7W5L - chain A; structure by X-ray diffraction, 2.50 A resolution.

Chain A:
Name: L-sorbosone dehydrogenase, NAD(P) dependent
From: Gluconobacter oxydans
Notes: engineered mutation(s): C296A
Amino-acid sequence (504 residues; numbered 1 to 504; the number before each row is that of its first residue):
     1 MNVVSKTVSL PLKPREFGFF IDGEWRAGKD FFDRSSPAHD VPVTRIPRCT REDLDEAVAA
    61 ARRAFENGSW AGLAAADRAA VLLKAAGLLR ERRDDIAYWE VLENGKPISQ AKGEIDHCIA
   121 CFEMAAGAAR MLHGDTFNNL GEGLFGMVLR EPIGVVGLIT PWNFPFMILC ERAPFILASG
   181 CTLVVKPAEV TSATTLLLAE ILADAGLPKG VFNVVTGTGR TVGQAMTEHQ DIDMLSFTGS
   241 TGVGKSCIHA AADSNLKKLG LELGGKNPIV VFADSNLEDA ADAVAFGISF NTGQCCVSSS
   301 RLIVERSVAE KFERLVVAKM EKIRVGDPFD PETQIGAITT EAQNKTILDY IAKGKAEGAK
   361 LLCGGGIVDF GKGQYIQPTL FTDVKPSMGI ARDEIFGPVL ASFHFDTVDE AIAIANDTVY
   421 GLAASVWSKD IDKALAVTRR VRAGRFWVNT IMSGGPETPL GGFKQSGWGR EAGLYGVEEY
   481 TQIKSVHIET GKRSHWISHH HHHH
Disordered / not traced: 1-6, 241-255, 457-468, 491-504
Cystine bridges: C295-C296
From the paper describing this entry:
  - conformationally variable residues (loop rearrangement, order/disorder transition): T241 to N255, I288 to S300, E457 to W468
  - catalytic residues: R172, E262, C296, E471 (proposed by the authors, not directly observed)
  - mutagenesis - N163A, R172A, E262A, G293A, C296A, E471A: decreased catalytic activity
  - catalytic residues: N163, G293 (by similarity / conservation)

Summary:
From the paper: catalytic residues R172, E262 and C296 among others; N163A, R172A and E262A, among others,
reduce catalytic activity; 6 substitutions were tested in all.
Chain A is L-sorbosone dehydrogenase, NAD(P) dependent (Gluconobacter oxydans); the structure, The crystal
structure of the oxidized form of Gluconobacter oxydans WSH-004 SNDH, was determined by X-ray diffraction
(same publication as 7W5K and 7W5N).
